PDB entry 1YU2 | X-ray diffraction, 1.86 A resolution | chain A

== Chain A ==
Name: Major Tropism Determinant (Mtd-M1)
Source organism: Bordetella phage BMP-1
UniProt: Q775D6 (Q775D6_9CAUD); numbering as in UniProt (aligned over 1-381)
Amino-acid sequence (381 residues; row label = number of the first residue in the row):
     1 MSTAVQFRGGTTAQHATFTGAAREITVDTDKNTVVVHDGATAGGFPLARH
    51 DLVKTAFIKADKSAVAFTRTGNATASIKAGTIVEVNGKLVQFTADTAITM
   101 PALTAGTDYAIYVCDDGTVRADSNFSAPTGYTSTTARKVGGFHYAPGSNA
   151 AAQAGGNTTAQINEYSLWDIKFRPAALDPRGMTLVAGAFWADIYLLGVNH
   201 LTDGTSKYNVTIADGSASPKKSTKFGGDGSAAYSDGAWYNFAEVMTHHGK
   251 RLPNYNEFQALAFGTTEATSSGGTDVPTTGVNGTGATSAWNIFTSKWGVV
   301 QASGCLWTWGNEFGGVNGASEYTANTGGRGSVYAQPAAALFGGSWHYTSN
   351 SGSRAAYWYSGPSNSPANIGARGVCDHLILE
Not modelled in the structure: 1-4
Bound ions: Mg2+ near Phe-313 (its only coordinating residue here)
Reported in the primary citation:
  - specificity-determining residues: Tyr-359 (proposed by the authors, not directly observed)

== In short ==
The paper reports the specificity determinant Tyr-359.
Chain A is Major Tropism Determinant (Mtd-M1) (Bordetella phage BMP-1); the structure, Major Tropism
Determinant M1 Variant, was determined by X-ray diffraction together with 1YU0, 1YU1, 1YU3 and 1YU4 from the
same study.
